3OEQ - chain A; structure by X-ray diffraction, 2.96 A resolution.

== Chain A ==
Protein: Frataxin homolog, mitochondrial
Source organism: Saccharomyces cerevisiae
UniProt: Q07540 (FRDA_YEAST); residue numbers follow UniProt; this construct covers 52-174
Sequence (123 residues; row label = number of the first residue in the row):
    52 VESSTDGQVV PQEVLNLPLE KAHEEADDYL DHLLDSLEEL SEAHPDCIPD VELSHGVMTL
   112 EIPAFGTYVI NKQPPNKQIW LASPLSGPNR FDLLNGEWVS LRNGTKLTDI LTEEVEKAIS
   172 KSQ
Unresolved in the structure: 173-174
Sequence notes: engineered mutation Ala73 (Tyr in Q07540)
Curated features (UniProtKB/Swiss-Prot):
  - mutagenesis: Asp79 (D79A: Nearly abolishes ferroxidase activity, slows down oligomerization, impairs resistance to iron-catalyzed oxidative stress, no effect on Fe(2+) delivery and cell growth; when associated with A-82), Asp82 (D82A: Nearly abolishes ferroxidase activity, slows down oligomerization, impairs resistance to iron-catalyzed oxidative stress, no effect on Fe(2+) delivery and cell growth; when associated with A-79), Glu93 (E93A: Impairs oligomerization and iron mineralization; E93A: Impairs resistance to iron-catalyzed oxidative stress, no effect on Fe(2+) delivery and cell growth; when associated with A-97 and A-103), Asp97 (D97A: Impairs resistance to iron-catalyzed oxidative stress, no effect on Fe(2+) delivery and cell growth; when associated with A-93 and A-103), Glu103 (E103A: Impairs resistance to iron-catalyzed oxidative stress, no effect on Fe(2+) delivery and cell growth; when associated with A-93 and A-97), Asn122 to Gln124 (Impairs cell growth, lowers activity of mitochondrial iron-sulfur cluster-containing enzymes, no effect on iron binding and oligomerization), Gln129 (Q129A: Impairs cell growth and lowers aconitase activity), Ile130 (I130A: Impairs cell growth and lowers aconitase activity), Trp131 (W131A: Impairs cell growth, lowers aconitase activity and strongly decreases interaction with ISU1; W131F: Lowers aconitase activity and no effexct on interaction with ISU1), Arg141 (R141A: Impairs cell growth and lowers aconitase activity)
From the paper describing this entry:
  - self-association interface (contacts with another copy of this molecule); pairs are residue here / residue on that copy: Val52-His106 (hydrophobic contact), Glu64-Glu112 (hydrogen bond), Val60, Val61, His106
  - conformationally variable residues (order/disorder transition): Val52 to Val60

== Overview ==
From UniProt: 12 mutagenesis sites. From the paper: conformational variability at Val52; a self-association
interface involving Val52, Val60 and Val61 among others.
Chain A is Frataxin homolog, mitochondrial (Saccharomyces cerevisiae); the structure, Crystal structure of
trimeric frataxin from the yeast Saccharomyces cerevisiae, with full length n-terminus, was determined by
X-ray diffraction, deposited together with 3OER.
